PDB entry 6QY3 | electron microscopy, 9.10 A resolution (very low resolution: no residue pairs are listed; an interface is given only as per-side residue counts) | chains J and K of the 54 polymer chains in the assembly

Chain J:
Protein: CRISPR-associated endonuclease Cas1
Source organism: Streptococcus thermophilus
Notes: EC 3.1.-.-; engineered mutation(s): C-terminal Strep tag
Reference sequence: G3ECR2 (CAS1_STRTR); numbering as in UniProt (aligned over 1-289)
Sequence (302 residues; each row starts with the number of its first residue):
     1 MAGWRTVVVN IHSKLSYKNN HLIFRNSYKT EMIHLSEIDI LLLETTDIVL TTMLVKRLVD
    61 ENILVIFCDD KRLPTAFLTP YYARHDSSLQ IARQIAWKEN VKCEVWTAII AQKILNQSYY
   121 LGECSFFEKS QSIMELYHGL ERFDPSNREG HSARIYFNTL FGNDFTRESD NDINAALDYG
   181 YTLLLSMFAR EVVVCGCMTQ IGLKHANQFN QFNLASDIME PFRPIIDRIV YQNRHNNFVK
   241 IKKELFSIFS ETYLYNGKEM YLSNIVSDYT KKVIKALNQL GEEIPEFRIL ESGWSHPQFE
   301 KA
Not modelled in the structure: 1-2, 290-302
Construct notes: expression tag (290-302)

Chain K:
Protein: CRISPR-associated endoribonuclease Cas2
Source organism: Streptococcus thermophilus
Notes: EC 3.1.-.-
Reference sequence: G3ECR3 (CAS2_STRTR); residues 1-114 here = UniProt positions 1-114
Sequence (114 residues; each row starts with the number of its first residue):
     1 MSYRYMRMIL MFDMPTDTAE ERKAYRKFRK FLLSEGFIMH QFSVYSKLLL NHTANTAMVG
    61 RLKANNPKKG NITILTVTEK QFARMIYLYG DKNTSIANSE ERLVFLGDNY CDED
Not modelled in the structure: 1-99, 111-114

How chain J and chain K interact:
At this resolution (9 A) residue pairs are not listed: 10 residues of chain J and 7 of chain K lie at the interface.

Summary:
10 residues of chain J face 7 of chain K across their interface.
Chain J is CRISPR-associated endonuclease Cas1 and chain K is CRISPR-associated endoribonuclease Cas2, both
from Streptococcus thermophilus; the structure, Segment of the Cas1-Cas2-Csn2-DNA filament complex from the
Type II-A CRISPR-Cas system, was determined by electron microscopy, deposited together with 6QXF and 6QXT.
